Entry 5ME0 (electron microscopy, 13.50 A resolution (very low resolution: no residue pairs are listed; an interface is given only as per-side residue counts)); this record covers chains A and P of the 26 polymer chains in the assembly.

== Chain A ==
Molecule: 16S ribosomal RNA
Organism: Escherichia coli K-12
Sequence (1534 nucleotides; numbered 1 to 1534; the number before each row is that of its first residue):
     1 AAAUUGAAGAGUUUGAUCAUGGCUCAGAUUGAACGCUGGCGGCAGGCCUA
    51 ACACAUGCAAGUCGAACGGUAACAGGAAGAAGCUUGCUUCUUUGCUGACG
   101 AGUGGCGGACGGGUGAGUAAUGUCUGGGAAACUGCCUGAUGGAGGGGGAU
   151 AACUACUGGAAACGGUAGCUAAUACCGCAUAACGUCGCAAGACCAAAGAG
   201 GGGGACCUUCGGGCCUCUUGCCAUCGGAUGUGCCCAGAUGGGAUUAGCUA
   251 GUAGGUGGGGUAACGGCUCACCUAGGCGACGAUCCCUAGCUGGUCUGAGA
   301 GGAUGACCAGCCACACUGGAACUGAGACACGGUCCAGACUCCUACGGGAG
   351 GCAGCAGUGGGGAAUAUUGCACAAUGGGCGCAAGCCUGAUGCAGCCAUGC
   401 CGCGUGUAUGAAGAAGGCCUUCGGGUUGUAAAGUACUUUCAGCGGGGAGG
   451 AAGGGAGUAAAGUUAAUACCUUUGCUCAUUGACGUUACCCGCAGAAGAAG
   501 CACCGGCUAACUCCGUGCCAGCAGCCXCGGUAAUACGGAGGGUGCAAGCG
   551 UUAAUCGGAAUUACUGGGCGUAAAGCGCACGCAGGCGGUUUGUUAAGUCA
   601 GAUGUGAAAUCCCCGGGCUCAACCUGGGAACUGCAUCUGAUACUGGCAAG
   651 CUUGAGUCUCGUAGAGGGGGGUAGAAUUCCAGGUGUAGCGGUGAAAUGCG
   701 UAGAGAUCUGGAGGAAUACCGGUGGCGAAGGCGGCCCCCUGGACGAAGAC
   751 UGACGCUCAGGUGCGAAAGCGUGGGGAGCAAACAGGAUUAGAUACCCUGG
   801 UAGUCCACGCCGUAAACGAUGUCGACUUGGAGGUUGUGCCCUUGAGGCGU
   851 GGCUUCCGGAGCUAACGCGUUAAGUCGACCGCCUGGGGAGUACGGCCGCA
   901 AGGUUAAAACUCAAAUGAAUUGACGGGGGCCCGCACAAGCGGUGGAGCAU
   951 GUGGUUUAAUUCGAUGXAACGCGAAGAACCUUACCUGGUCUUGACAUCCA
  1001 CGGAAGUUUUCAGAGAUGAGAAUGUGCCUUCGGGAACCGUGAGACAGGUG
  1051 CUGCAUGGCUGUCGUCAGCUCGUGUUGUGAAAUGUUGGGUUAAGUCCCGC
  1101 AACGAGCGCAACCCUUAUCCUUUGUUGCCAGCGGUCCGGCCGGGAACUCA
  1151 AAGGAGACUGCCAGUGAUAAACUGGAGGAAGGUGGGGAUGACGUCAAGUC
  1201 AUCAUGGCCCUUACGACCAGGGCUACACACGUGCUACAAUGGCGCAUACA
  1251 AAGAGAAGCGACCUCGCGAGAGCAAGCGGACCUCAUAAAGUGCGUCGUAG
  1301 UCCGGAUUGGAGUCUGCAACUCGACUCCAUGAAGUCGGAAUCGCUAGUAA
  1351 UCGUGGAUCAGAAUGCCACGGUGAAUACGUUCCCGGGCCUUGUACACACC
  1401 GCCCGUXACACCAUGGGAGUGGGUUGCAAAAGAAGUAGGUAGCUUAACCU
  1451 UCGGGAGGGCGCUUACCACUUUGUGAUUCAUGACUGGGGUGAAGUCGUAA
  1501 CAAGGUAACCGUAGGGGAACCUGCGGUUGGAUCA
Modified residues: PSU (pseudouridine-5'-monophosphate) at position 516, G7M (N7-methyl-guanosine-5'-monophosphate) at position 527, 2MG (2N-methylguanosine-5'-monophosphate) at position 966, 5MC (5-methylcytidine-5'-monophosphate) at position 967, 2MG (2N-methylguanosine-5'-monophosphate) at position 1207, 4OC (4n,o2'-methylcytidine-5'-monophosphate) at position 1402, 5MC (5-methylcytidine-5'-monophosphate) at position 1407, UR3 (3-methyluridine-5'-monophoshate) at position 1498, 2MG (2N-methylguanosine-5'-monophosphate) at position 1516, MA6 (6N-dimethyladenosine-5'-monophoshate) at position 1518, MA6 (6N-dimethyladenosine-5'-monophoshate) at position 1519
What the authors report for this chain:
  - conformationally variable residues (domain motion): G1338, A1339

== Chain P ==
Molecule: 30S ribosomal protein S16
Organism: Escherichia coli K-12
Reference sequence: A0A0U4BH30 (A0A0U4BH30_ECOLX); residues -19 to 82 here correspond to UniProt positions 1-102 (UniProt number = residue number + 20)
Amino-acid sequence (102 residues; each row starts with the number of its first residue; numbers below 1 keep their minus sign (Met-19 is residue -19)):
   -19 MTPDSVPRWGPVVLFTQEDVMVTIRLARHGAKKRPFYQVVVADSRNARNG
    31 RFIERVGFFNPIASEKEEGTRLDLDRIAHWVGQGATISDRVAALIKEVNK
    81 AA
Unresolved in the structure: -19 to 0

== Interface between chain A and chain P ==
At this resolution (14 A) residue pairs are not listed: 42 residues of chain A and 45 of chain P lie at the interface.

== Overview ==
42 residues of chain A and 45 residues of chain P are in contact. From the paper: conformational variability
at G1338(A) and A1339(A).
Here chain A is 16S ribosomal RNA and chain P is 30S ribosomal protein S16, both from Escherichia coli K-12.
Entry 5ME0 (Structure of the 30S Pre-Initiation Complex 1 (30S IC-1) Stalled by GE81112) was determined by
electron microscopy (same publication as 5ME1).
